PDB entry 2HYB | X-ray diffraction, 2.50 A resolution | chains C and F of the 6 polymer chains in the assembly

== Chain C ==
Protein: DsrH
From: Allochromatium vinosum
Reference sequence: O87898 (O87898_CHRVI); residues 401-502 here correspond to UniProt positions 1-102 (UniProt number = residue number - 400)
Amino-acid sequence (102 residues; row label = number of the first residue in the row):
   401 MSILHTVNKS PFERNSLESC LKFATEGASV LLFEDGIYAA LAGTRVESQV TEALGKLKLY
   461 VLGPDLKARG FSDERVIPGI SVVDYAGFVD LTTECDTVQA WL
Disordered / not traced: 401

== Chain F ==
Protein: DsrH
From: Allochromatium vinosum
Reference sequence: O87898 (O87898_CHRVI); residues 1401-1502 here correspond to UniProt positions 1-102 (UniProt number = residue number - 1400)
Amino-acid sequence (102 residues; numbered 1401 to 1502; the number before each row is that of its first residue):
  1401 MSILHTVNKS PFERNSLESC LKFATEGASV LLFEDGIYAA LAGTRVESQV TEALGKLKLY
  1461 VLGPDLKARG FSDERVIPGI SVVDYAGFVD LTTECDTVQA WL
Disordered / not traced: 1401

== Chain C / chain F interface ==
Residue-residue contacts (8; chain C residue first):
  Phe412(C) - Asn1415(F)
  Glu413(C) - Glu1413(F)
  Glu413(C) - Arg1414(F)
  Glu413(C) - Asn1415(F)
  Arg414(C) - Glu1413(F)
  Arg414(C) - Arg1414(F)
  Asn415(C) - Phe1412(F)
  Asn415(C) - Glu1413(F)

== Summary ==
The chain C/chain F interface involves 4 residues from each chain.
Chain C and chain F are both DsrH (Allochromatium vinosum); the structure, Crystal Structure of Hexameric
DsrEFH, was determined by X-ray diffraction.
